PDB entry 7QXI | electron microscopy, 3.40 A resolution | chains B and D of the 8 polymer chains in the assembly

[Chain B]
Name: DNA-directed RNA polymerase subunit alpha
Organism: Escherichia coli K-12
Notes: EC 2.7.7.6
UniProt: P0A7Z4 (RPOA_ECOLI); residues 1-329 here = UniProt positions 1-329
Sequence (329 residues; numbered 1 to 329; the number before each row is that of its first residue):
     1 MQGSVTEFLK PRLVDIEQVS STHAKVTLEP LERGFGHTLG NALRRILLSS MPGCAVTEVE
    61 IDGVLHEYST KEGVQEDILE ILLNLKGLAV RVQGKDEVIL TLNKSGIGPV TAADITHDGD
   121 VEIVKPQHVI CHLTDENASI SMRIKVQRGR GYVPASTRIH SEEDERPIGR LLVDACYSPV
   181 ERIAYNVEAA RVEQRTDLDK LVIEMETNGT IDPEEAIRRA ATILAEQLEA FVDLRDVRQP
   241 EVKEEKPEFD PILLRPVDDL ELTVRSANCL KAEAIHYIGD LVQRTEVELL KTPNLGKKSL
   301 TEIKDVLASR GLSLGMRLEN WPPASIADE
Unresolved in the structure: 1-3, 160-171, 238-329
Swiss-Prot annotation at these positions:
  - region: Glu162 to Glu165 (Required for interaction with Crp at class II promoters)
  - modified residue: Arg265 (ADP-ribosylarginine), Lys297 (N6-acetyllysine), Lys298 (N6-acetyllysine)
  - mutagenesis: Arg45 (R45C: In rpoA112; temperature-sensitive, blocks RNA polymerase assembly), Glu162 to Glu165 (5-fold decrease in CRP-class II promoter-dependent transcription), Glu165 (E165K: 5-fold decrease in CRP-class II promoter-dependent transcription), Arg191 (R191C: In rpoA101; temperature-sensitive)

[Chain D]
Name: DNA-directed RNA polymerase subunit beta'
Organism: Escherichia coli K-12
Notes: EC 2.7.7.6
UniProt: P0A8T7 (RPOC_ECOLI); numbering as in UniProt (aligned over 1-1407)
Sequence (1407 residues; numbered 1 to 1407; the number before each row is that of its first residue):
     1 MKDLLKFLKA QTKTEEFDAI KIALASPDMI RSWSFGEVKK PETINYRTFK PERDGLFCAR
    61 IFGPVKDYEC LCGKYKRLKH RGVICEKCGV EVTQTKVRRE RMGHIELASP TAHIWFLKSL
   121 PSRIGLLLDM PLRDIERVLY FESYVVIEGG MTNLERQQIL TEEQYLDALE EFGDEFDAKM
   181 GAEAIQALLK SMDLEQECEQ LREELNETNS ETKRKKLTKR IKLLEAFVQS GNKPEWMILT
   241 VLPVLPPDLR PLVPLDGGRF ATSDLNDLYR RVINRNNRLK RLLDLAAPDI IVRNEKRMLQ
   301 EAVDALLDNG RRGRAITGSN KRPLKSLADM IKGKQGRFRQ NLLGKRVDYS GRSVITVGPY
   361 LRLHQCGLPK KMALELFKPF IYGKLELRGL ATTIKAAKKM VEREEAVVWD ILDEVIREHP
   421 VLLNRAPTLH RLGIQAFEPV LIEGKAIQLH PLVCAAYNAD FDGDQMAVHV PLTLEAQLEA
   481 RALMMSTNNI LSPANGEPII VPSQDVVLGL YYMTRDCVNA KGEGMVLTGP KEAERLYRSG
   541 LASLHARVKV RITEYEKDAN GELVAKTSLK DTTVGRAILW MIVPKGLPYS IVNQALGKKA
   601 ISKMLNTCYR ILGLKPTVIF ADQIMYTGFA YAARSGASVG IDDMVIPEKK HEIISEAEAE
   661 VAEIQEQFQS GLVTAGERYN KVIDIWAAAN DRVSKAMMDN LQTETVINRD GQEEKQVSFN
   721 SIYMMADSGA RGSAAQIRQL AGMRGLMAKP DGSIIETPIT ANFREGLNVL QYFISTHGAR
   781 KGLADTALKT ANSGYLTRRL VDVAQDLVVT EDDCGTHEGI MMTPVIEGGD VKEPLRDRVL
   841 GRVTAEDVLK PGTADILVPR NTLLHEQWCD LLEENSVDAV KVRSVVSCDT DFGVCAHCYG
   901 RDLARGHIIN KGEAIGVIAA QSIGEPGTQL TMRTFHIGGA ASRAAAESSI QVKNKGSIKL
   961 SNVKSVVNSS GKLVITSRNT ELKLIDEFGR TKESYKVPYG AVLAKGDGEQ VAGGETVANW
  1021 DPHTMPVITE VSGFVRFTDM IDGQTITRQT DELTGLSSLV VLDSAERTAG GKDLRPALKI
  1081 VDAQGNDVLI PGTDMPAQYF LPGKAIVQLE DGVQISSGDT LARIPQESGG TKDITGGLPR
  1141 VADLFEARRP KEPAILAEIS GIVSFGKETK GKRRLVITPV DGSDPYEEMI PKWRQLNVFE
  1201 GERVERGDVI SDGPEAPHDI LRLRGVHAVT RYIVNEVQDV YRLQGVKIND KHIEVIVRQM
  1261 LRKATIVNAG SSDFLEGEQV EYSRVKIANR ELEANGKVGA TYSRDLLGIT KASLATESFI
  1321 SAASFQETTR VLTEAAVAGK RDELRGLKEN VIVGRLIPAG TGYAYHQDRM RRRAAGEAPA
  1381 APQVTAEDAS ASLAELLNAG LGGSDNE
Unresolved in the structure: 1, 934-946, 1050-1056, 1068-1074, 1089-1096, 1127-1132, 1377-1407
Swiss-Prot annotation at these positions:
  - binding site (Zn(2+)): Cys70, Cys72, Cys85, Cys88, Cys814, Cys888, Cys895, Cys898
  - binding site (Mg(2+)): Asp460, Asp462, Asp464
  - modified residue: Lys983 (N6-acetyllysine)
  - mutagenesis: Gln504 (Q504P: Resistant to antibiotics salinamide A and B), Asn690 (N690D: Resistant to antibiotics salinamide A and B), Met697 (M697V: Resistant to antibiotics salinamide A and B), Ala735 (A735T: Resistant to antibiotics salinamide A and B), Arg738 (R738C/H/P/S: Resistant to antibiotics salinamide A and B), Ala748 (A748E: Resistant to antibiotics salinamide A and B), Pro758 (P758S/T: Resistant to antibiotics salinamide A and B), Phe763 (F763C: Resistant to antibiotics salinamide A and B), Ser775 (S775A: Resistant to antibiotics salinamide A and B), Ala779 (A779T/V: Resistant to antibiotics salinamide A and B), Arg780 (R780C: Resistant to antibiotics salinamide A and B), Gly782 (G782A/C: Resistant to antibiotics salinamide A and B), 1 further mutagenesis entry in UniProt

[Chain B / chain D interface]
Residue-residue contacts (17; chain B residue first):
  Arg44(B) with Tyr537(D)
  Leu48(B) with Glu534(D)
  Glu80(B) with Leu569(D)
  Leu83(B) with Val526(D), hydrophobic; Leu527(D); Thr528(D); Arg551(D)
  Lys86(B) with Val526(D)
  Tyr152(B) with Arg535(D)
  Ser178(B) with Glu534(D), hydrogen bond
  Arg191(B) with Asp410(D), salt bridge; Asp413(D), salt bridge
  Gln194(B) with Ala406(D); Trp409(D), hydrogen bond
  Arg195(B) with Glu443(D)
  Thr196(B) with Lys370(D); Glu443(D)
Also at the interface, not in a pair above, chain B (14 interface residues in all): Cys176, Val180, Glu181
Also at the interface, not in a pair above, chain D (17 interface residues in all): Glu405, Pro530, Lys531

[Summary]
The interface between chain B and chain D involves 14 residues on one side and 17 on the other; the contacts
include 2 hydrogen bonds and 2 salt bridges. Polar pairs include Arg191(B)-Asp410(D), Arg191(B)-Asp413(D) and
Ser178(B)-Glu534(D).
Chain B is DNA-directed RNA polymerase subunit alpha and chain D is DNA-directed RNA polymerase subunit beta',
both from Escherichia coli K-12; the structure, Cryo-EM structure of RNA polymerase-sigma54 holo enzyme with
promoter DNA closed complex, was determined by electron microscopy (same publication as 7QV9 and 7QWP).
